PDB entry 4XQK | X-ray diffraction, 2.70 A resolution | chains A and C of the 3 polymer chains in the assembly

== Chain A ==
Protein: LlaBIII
Organism: Lactococcus lactis subsp. cremoris
Chain sequence (1578 residues; row label = number of the first residue in the row):
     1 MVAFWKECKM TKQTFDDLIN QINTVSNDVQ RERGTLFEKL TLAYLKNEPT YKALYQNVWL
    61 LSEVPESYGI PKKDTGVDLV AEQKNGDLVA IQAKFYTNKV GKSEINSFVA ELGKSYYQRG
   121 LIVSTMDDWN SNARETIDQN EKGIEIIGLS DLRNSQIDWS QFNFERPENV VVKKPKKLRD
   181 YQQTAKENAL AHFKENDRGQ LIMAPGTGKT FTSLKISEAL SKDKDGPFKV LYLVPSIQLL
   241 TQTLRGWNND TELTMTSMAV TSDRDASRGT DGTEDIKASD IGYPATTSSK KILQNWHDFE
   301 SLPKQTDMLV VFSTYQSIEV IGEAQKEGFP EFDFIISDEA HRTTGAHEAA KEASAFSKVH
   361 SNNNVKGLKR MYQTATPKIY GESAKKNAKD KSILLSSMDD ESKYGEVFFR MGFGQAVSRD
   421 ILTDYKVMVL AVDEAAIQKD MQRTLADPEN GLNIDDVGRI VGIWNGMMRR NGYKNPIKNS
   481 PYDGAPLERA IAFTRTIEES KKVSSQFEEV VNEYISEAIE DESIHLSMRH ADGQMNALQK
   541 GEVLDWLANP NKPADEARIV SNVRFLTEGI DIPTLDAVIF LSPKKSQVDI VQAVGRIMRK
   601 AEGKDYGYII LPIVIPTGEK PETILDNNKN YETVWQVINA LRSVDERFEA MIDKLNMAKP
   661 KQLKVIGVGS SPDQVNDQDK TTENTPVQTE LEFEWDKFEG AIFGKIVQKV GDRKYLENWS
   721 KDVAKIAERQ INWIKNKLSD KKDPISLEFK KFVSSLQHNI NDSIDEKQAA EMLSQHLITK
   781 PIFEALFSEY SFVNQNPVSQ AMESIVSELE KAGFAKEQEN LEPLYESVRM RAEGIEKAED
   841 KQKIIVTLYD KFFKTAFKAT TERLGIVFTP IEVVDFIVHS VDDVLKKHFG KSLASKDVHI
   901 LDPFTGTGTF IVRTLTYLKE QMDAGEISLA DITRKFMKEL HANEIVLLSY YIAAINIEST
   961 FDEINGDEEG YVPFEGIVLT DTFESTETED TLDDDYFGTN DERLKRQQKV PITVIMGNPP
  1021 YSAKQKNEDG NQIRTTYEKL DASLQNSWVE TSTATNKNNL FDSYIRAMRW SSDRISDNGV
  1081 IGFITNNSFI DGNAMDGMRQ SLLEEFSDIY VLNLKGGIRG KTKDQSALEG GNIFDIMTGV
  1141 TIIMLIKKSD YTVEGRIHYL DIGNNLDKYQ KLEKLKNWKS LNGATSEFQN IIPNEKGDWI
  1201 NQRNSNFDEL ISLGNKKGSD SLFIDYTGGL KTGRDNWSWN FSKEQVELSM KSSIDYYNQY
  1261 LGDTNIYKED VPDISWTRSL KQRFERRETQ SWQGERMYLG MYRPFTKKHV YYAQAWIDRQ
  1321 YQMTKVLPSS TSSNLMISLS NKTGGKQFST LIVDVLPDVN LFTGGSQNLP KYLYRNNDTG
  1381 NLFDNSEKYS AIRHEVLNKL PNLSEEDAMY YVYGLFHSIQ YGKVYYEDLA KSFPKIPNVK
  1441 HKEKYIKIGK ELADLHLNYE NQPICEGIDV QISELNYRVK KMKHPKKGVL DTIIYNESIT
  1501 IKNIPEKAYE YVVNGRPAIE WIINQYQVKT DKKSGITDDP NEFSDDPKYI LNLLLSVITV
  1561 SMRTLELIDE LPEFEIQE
Not modelled in the structure: 1-11, 25-33, 72-76, 263-272, 475-477, 516-522, 674-688, 1578
Ion coordination: K+ site 1: Thr444, Leu445, Asp447, Leu452; K+ site 2: Asp962, Asn965, Gly966, Glu969
Reported in the primary citation:
  - binding site for the 28-nt DNA strand (chain C): Asn1018, Tyr1021, Arg1119, Phe1134, Met1137
  - catalytic residues: Asn1018 (proposed by the authors, not directly observed)
  - specificity-determining residues: Phe1134 (proposed by the authors, not directly observed)
  - binding site for the 28-nt DNA strand: Lys385
  - catalytic residues: Asp74, Asp78, Lys94 (citing earlier work)
  - conformationally variable residues (order/disorder transition): Asp78, Lys94

== Chain C ==
Molecule: 28-nt DNA strand
Sequence (28 nucleotides; each row starts with the number of its first residue):
     1 CACCTCGGCT CAGTCTATTA GCTAGAGC

== How chain A and chain C interact ==
Contacting residue pairs - 64 pairs, chain A then chain C:
  Lys385(A) with DA24(C), base contact; DG25(C), hydrogen bond to the base
  Ala388(A) with DT23(C), phosphate contact
  Lys389(A) with DC22(C), phosphate contact; DT23(C), hydrogen bond to the phosphate
  Asp390(A) with DT23(C), hydrogen bond to the phosphate
  Val867(A) with DA12(C), base contact
  Asn1018(A) with DA12(C), hydrogen bond to the base
  Pro1019(A) with DA12(C), hydrogen bond to the base
  Pro1020(A) with DA12(C), base contact
  Tyr1021(A) with DA12(C), stacking on the base
  Ser1022(A) with DA12(C), phosphate contact
  Ala1023(A) with DC11(C), sugar contact; DA12(C), hydrogen bond to the phosphate
  Lys1024(A) with DT10(C), hydrogen bond to the base; DC11(C), hydrogen bond to the base; DA12(C), phosphate contact
  Ala1054(A) with DC9(C), phosphate contact
  Thr1055(A) with DG7(C), hydrogen bond to the base; DG8(C), phosphate contact; DC9(C), hydrogen bond to the phosphate
  Asn1056(A) with DG7(C), base contact; DG8(C), hydrogen bond to the base; DC9(C), hydrogen bond to the base
  Asn1058(A) with DG8(C), base contact
  Asn1059(A) with DT10(C), sugar contact
  Asn1086(A) with DC11(C), hydrogen bond to the phosphate
  Ser1088(A) with DC11(C), hydrogen bond to the phosphate
  Asn1093(A) with DT10(C), hydrogen bond to the phosphate
  Ala1094(A) with DT10(C), hydrogen bond to the phosphate
  Ile1118(A) with DG13(C), base contact
  Arg1119(A) with DC11(C), sugar contact; DG13(C), salt bridge to the phosphate
  Phe1134(A) with DA12(C), base contact
  Asp1135(A) with DG13(C), base contact
  Ile1136(A) with DA12(C), phosphate contact; DG13(C), phosphate contact
  Met1137(A) with DG13(C), hydrogen bond to the phosphate
  Thr1138(A) with DA12(C), sugar contact; DG13(C), hydrogen bond to the phosphate
  Lys1216(A) with DG7(C), salt bridge to the phosphate; DG8(C), phosphate contact
  Tyr1226(A) with DG8(C), hydrogen bond to the phosphate
  Lys1231(A) with DG8(C), hydrogen bond to the base
  Arg1283(A) with DT5(C), salt bridge to the phosphate
  Arg1286(A) with DC4(C), salt bridge to the phosphate
  Gln1314(A) with DT5(C), hydrogen bond to the phosphate
  Arg1319(A) with DC6(C), base contact; DG7(C), hydrogen bond to the base; DG8(C), base contact
  Gln1320(A) with DC6(C), hydrogen bond to the phosphate
  Tyr1321(A) with DC6(C), phosphate contact; DG7(C), phosphate contact; DG8(C), hydrogen bond to the base
  Gln1322(A) with DC6(C), hydrogen bond to the phosphate; DG7(C), hydrogen bond to the phosphate
  Asn1341(A) with DG8(C), sugar contact; DC9(C), hydrogen bond to the phosphate
  Lys1342(A) with DC9(C), salt bridge to the phosphate
  Gly1364(A) with DC9(C), base contact; DT10(C), base contact
  Gln1367(A) with DG8(C), phosphate contact
  Lys1481(A) with DT16(C), phosphate contact; DA17(C), salt bridge to the phosphate
Other interface residues (no listed pair), chain A (47 interface residues in all): Asp1062, Gly1092, Met1095, Gly1365

== Overview ==
Chain A and chain C form an interface of 47 and 16 residues respectively; the contacts include 27 hydrogen
bonds, 6 salt bridges and 1 aromatic stacking contact. Polar contacts include Lys385(A)-DG25(C),
Asn1018(A)-DA12(C) and Pro1019(A)-DA12(C). The paper reports catalytic residues Asn1018(A), Asp74(A) and
Asp78(A) among others; a binding site for the 28-nt DNA strand (chain C) at Asn1018(A), Tyr1021(A) and
Arg1119(A) among others.
Chain A is LlaBIII (Lactococcus lactis subsp. cremoris) and chain C is a 28-nt DNA strand; the structure,
ATP-dependent Type ISP restriction-modification enzyme LlaBIII bound to DNA, was determined by X-ray
diffraction.
